4Y8L - chains C and D of the 32 polymer chains in the assembly; structure by X-ray diffraction, 2.40 A resolution.

== Chain C ==
Name: Proteasome subunit alpha type-4
Organism: Saccharomyces cerevisiae S288c
Notes: EC 3.4.25.1
Reference sequence: P40303 (PSA4_YEAST); residues -1 to 252 here correspond to UniProt positions 1-254 (UniProt number = residue number + 2)
Chain sequence (254 residues; numbered -1 to 252; the number before each row is that of its first residue; numbers below 1 keep their minus sign (Met-1 is residue -1)):
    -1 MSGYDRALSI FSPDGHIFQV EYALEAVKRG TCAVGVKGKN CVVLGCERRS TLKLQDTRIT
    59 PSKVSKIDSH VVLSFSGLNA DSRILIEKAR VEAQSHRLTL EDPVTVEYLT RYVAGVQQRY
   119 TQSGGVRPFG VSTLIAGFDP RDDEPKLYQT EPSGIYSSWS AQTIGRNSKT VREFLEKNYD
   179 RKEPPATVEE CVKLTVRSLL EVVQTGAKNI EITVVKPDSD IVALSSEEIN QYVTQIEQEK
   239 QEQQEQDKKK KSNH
Not modelled in the structure: -1 to 0, 241-252
UniProt features mapped onto this chain:
  - modified residue: Thr58 (Phosphothreonine)

== Chain D ==
Name: Proteasome subunit alpha type-5
Organism: Saccharomyces cerevisiae S288c
Notes: EC 3.4.25.1
Reference sequence: P32379 (PSA5_YEAST); residues -7 to 252 here correspond to UniProt positions 1-260 (UniProt number = residue number + 8)
Chain sequence (260 residues; each row starts with the number of its first residue; numbers below 1 keep their minus sign (Met-7 is residue -7)):
    -7 MFLTRSEYDR GVSTFSPEGR LFQVEYSLEA IKLGSTAIGI ATKEGVVLGV EKRATSPLLE
    53 SDSIEKIVEI DRHIGCAMSG LTADARSMIE HARTAAVTHN LYYDEDINVE SLTQSVCDLA
   113 LRFGEGASGE ERLMSRPFGV ALLIAGHDAD DGYQLFHAEP SGTFYRYNAK AIGSGSEGAQ
   173 AELLNEWHSS LTLKEAELLV LKILKQVMEE KLDENNAQLS CITKQDGFKI YDNEKTAELI
   233 KELKEKEAAE SPEEADVEMS
Not modelled in the structure: -7 to 0, 118-124, 243-252

== Chain C / chain D interface ==
Pairs across the interface (64):
  Asp3(C) - Glu117(D)
  Arg4(C) - Asp1(D)  salt bridge
  Arg4(C) - Glu117(D)
  Ala5(C) - Val4(D)  hydrophobic
  Ala5(C) - Glu117(D)
  Ala5(C) - Ser127(D)
  Ser7(C) - Ser127(D)
  Ser7(C) - Arg128(D)
  Ile8(C) - Asp1(D)
  Ile8(C) - Gln15(D)
  Phe9(C) - Gln15(D)
  Phe9(C) - Tyr18(D)  hydrophobic
  Phe9(C) - Ser19(D)
  Phe9(C) - Ala22(D)  hydrophobic
  Phe9(C) - Leu73(D)  hydrophobic
  Phe9(C) - Arg128(D)
  Phe9(C) - Pro129(D)
  Phe9(C) - Gly131(D)
  Ser10(C) - Tyr18(D)
  Pro11(C) - Tyr18(D)  hydrophobic
  Pro11(C) - Glu21(D)
  Asp12(C) - Glu21(D)
  Gly13(C) - Tyr18(D)
  Gly13(C) - Glu21(D)
  Gly13(C) - Ala22(D)
  His14(C) - Leu25(D)
  Ile15(C) - Leu73(D)  hydrophobic
  Ile15(C) - Arg128(D)
  Lys35(C) - Glu52(D)  salt bridge
  Gln116(C) - Ala75(D)
  Gln116(C) - Asp76(D)
  Thr119(C) - Arg128(D)  hydrogen bond (backbone-side chain)
  Gln120(C) - Met126(D)
  Gln120(C) - Ser127(D)  hydrogen bond (backbone-backbone)
  Gln120(C) - Arg128(D)
  Gln120(C) - Pro129(D)
  Gln120(C) - Phe130(D)
  Ser121(C) - Ser127(D)
  Gly122(C) - Ser127(D)
  Ser151(C) - Ala75(D)
  Gly152(C) - Ala75(D)
  Ile153(C) - Thr74(D)
  Ile153(C) - Ala75(D)
  Ser155(C) - Leu51(D)
  Ser155(C) - Ser55(D)
  Ser156(C) - Leu51(D)
  Ser156(C) - Glu52(D)  hydrogen bond (backbone-backbone)
  Ser156(C) - Ser55(D)  hydrogen bond (backbone-side chain)
  Trp157(C) - Ser48(D)
  Trp157(C) - Leu50(D)
  Trp157(C) - Leu51(D)
  Trp157(C) - Glu52(D)
  Ser158(C) - Leu50(D)  hydrogen bond (backbone-backbone)
  Ser158(C) - Glu52(D)  hydrogen bond
  Ala159(C) - Leu50(D)
  Leu173(C) - Leu50(D)  hydrophobic
  Glu174(C) - Ser48(D)  hydrogen bond
  Glu174(C) - Pro49(D)
  Glu174(C) - Leu50(D)
  Tyr177(C) - Leu50(D)  hydrophobic
  Arg179(C) - Pro49(D)  hydrogen bond (side chain-backbone)
  Arg179(C) - Leu50(D)
  Arg179(C) - Leu51(D)  hydrogen bond (side chain-backbone)
  Arg179(C) - Glu52(D)
Other interface residues (no listed pair), chain C (32 interface residues in all): Tyr154, Arg170
Other interface residues (no listed pair), chain D (28 interface residues in all): Thr47, Ser53, Glu57

== In short ==
32 residues of chain C face 28 of chain D across their interface, with 9 hydrogen bonds and 2 salt bridges.
Among the polar pairs are Arg4(C)-Asp1(D), Lys35(C)-Glu52(D) and Thr119(C)-Arg128(D).
Here chain C is Proteasome subunit alpha type-4 and chain D is Proteasome subunit alpha type-5, both from
Saccharomyces cerevisiae S288c. Entry 4Y8L (Yeast 20S proteasome in complex with Ac-APLL-ep) was determined by
X-ray diffraction, deposited together with 4Y69, 4Y6A, 4Y6V, 4Y6Z, 4Y70, 4Y74 and 34 further entries.
